PDB entry 6WH3 | electron microscopy, 2.96 A resolution | chains C and D of the 60 polymer chains in the assembly

Chain C (and D):
Protein: Penaeus monodon metallodensovirus major capsid protein
From: Penaeus monodon metallodensovirus
Notes: chain D of this document is another copy of the same molecule, construct and numbering; everything in this record applies to it too
Sequence (369 residues; numbered 1 to 369; the number before each row is that of its first residue):
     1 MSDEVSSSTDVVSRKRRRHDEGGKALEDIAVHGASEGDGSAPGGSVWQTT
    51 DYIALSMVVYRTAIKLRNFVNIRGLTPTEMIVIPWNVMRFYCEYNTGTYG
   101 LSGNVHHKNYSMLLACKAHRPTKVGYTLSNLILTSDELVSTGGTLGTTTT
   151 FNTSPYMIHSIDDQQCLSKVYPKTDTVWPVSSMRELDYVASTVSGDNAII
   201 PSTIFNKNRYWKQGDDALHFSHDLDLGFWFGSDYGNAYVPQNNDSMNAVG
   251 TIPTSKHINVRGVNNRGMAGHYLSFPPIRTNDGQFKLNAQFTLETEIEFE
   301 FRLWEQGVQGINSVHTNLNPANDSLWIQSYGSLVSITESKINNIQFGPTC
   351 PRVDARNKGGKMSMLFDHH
Unresolved in the structure: 1-35
Ion coordination: Ca2+ site 1: Gly39, Ala41, Gly43, Ser45 (shared with 1 residue of chain 7); Ca2+ site 2: Asp215 (shared with 4 residues of chain M)

Interface between chain C and chain D:
Contacting residue pairs (61):
  Glu137(C) - Gly146(D)  hydrogen bond (backbone-backbone)
  Glu137(C) - Thr147(D)
  Glu137(C) - Thr148(D)
  Leu138(C) - Thr144(D)
  Leu138(C) - Leu145(D)  hydrophobic
  Ser140(C) - Thr144(D)
  Phe151(C) - Thr148(D)
  Phe151(C) - Thr149(D)  hydrogen bond (backbone-side chain)
  Phe151(C) - Thr150(D)
  Phe151(C) - Phe151(D)  hydrophobic
  Asn152(C) - Thr149(D)  hydrogen bond
  Asn152(C) - Thr150(D)  hydrogen bond (side chain-backbone)
  Asn152(C) - Gln213(D)  hydrogen bond
  Ser154(C) - Leu131(D)
  Ser154(C) - Ile132(D)
  Ser154(C) - Gln213(D)  hydrogen bond
  Pro155(C) - Ile132(D)  hydrophobic
  Pro155(C) - Thr149(D)
  Tyr156(C) - Phe69(D)
  Tyr156(C) - Asn130(D)
  Tyr156(C) - Ile132(D)  hydrophobic
  Tyr156(C) - Thr292(D)
  Ile158(C) - Phe69(D)  hydrophobic
  Asp196(C) - Thr98(D)
  Asn197(C) - Thr98(D)
  Asn197(C) - Tyr99(D)  hydrogen bond (side chain-backbone)
  Asn197(C) - Ser102(D)
  Ala198(C) - Tyr99(D)
  Ile199(C) - Tyr99(D)
  Ile200(C) - Phe69(D)  hydrophobic
  Ser202(C) - Arg67(D)  hydrogen bond (backbone-side chain)
  Ser202(C) - Phe69(D)
  Thr203(C) - Arg67(D)  hydrogen bond (backbone-side chain)
  Thr203(C) - Phe69(D)
  Thr203(C) - Tyr94(D)
  Ile204(C) - Arg67(D)
  Phe205(C) - Arg67(D)  hydrogen bond (backbone-side chain)
  Asn206(C) - Arg67(D)
  Asn208(C) - Arg67(D)
  Tyr210(C) - Phe69(D)
  Tyr210(C) - Asn130(D)
  Tyr210(C) - Thr292(D)
  Lys212(C) - Asn130(D)
  Pro276(C) - Phe69(D)  hydrophobic
  Pro276(C) - Gln290(D)
  Pro277(C) - Phe69(D)
  Pro277(C) - Asn71(D)  hydrogen bond (backbone-side chain)
  Pro277(C) - Gln290(D)  hydrogen bond (backbone-side chain)
  Ile278(C) - Asn71(D)
  Ile278(C) - Ile132(D)  hydrophobic
  Ile278(C) - Gln290(D)
  Arg279(C) - Asn71(D)
  Arg279(C) - Arg73(D)  hydrogen bond (backbone-side chain)
  Thr280(C) - Arg73(D)
  Thr280(C) - Thr147(D)
  Asn281(C) - Arg73(D)
  Asn281(C) - Val139(D)
  Asn281(C) - Leu145(D)
  Asn281(C) - Gly146(D)
  Phe285(C) - Thr147(D)
  Phe285(C) - Thr148(D)
Other interface residues (no listed pair), chain C (33 interface residues in all): Ser135, Val139, Leu145, Thr150
Other interface residues (no listed pair), chain D (28 interface residues in all): Leu133, Thr134, Leu138, Asn152, Thr153

In short:
33 residues of chain C and 28 residues of chain D are in contact; the contacts include 13 hydrogen bonds.
Polar pairs include Phe151(C)-Thr149(D), Asn152(C)-Thr149(D) and Asn152(C)-Thr150(D). Gly39(C), Ala41(C),
Gly43(C) and Ser45(C) form the Ca2+ site 1.
Both chains are Penaeus monodon metallodensovirus major capsid protein (Penaeus monodon metallodensovirus).
Entry 6WH3 (Capsid structure of Penaeus monodon metallodensovirus at pH 8.2) was determined by electron
microscopy (same publication as 6WH7).
